8P1U - chains A and D of the 5 polymer chains in the assembly; structure by electron microscopy, 3.30 A resolution.

[Chain A]
Molecule: Probable peptidoglycan glycosyltransferase FtsW
Organism: Pseudomonas aeruginosa
Notes: EC 2.4.1.129
Reference sequence: Q9HW00 (Q9HW00_PSEAE); residues 1-399 here = UniProt positions 1-399
Chain sequence (399 residues; row label = number of the first residue in the row):
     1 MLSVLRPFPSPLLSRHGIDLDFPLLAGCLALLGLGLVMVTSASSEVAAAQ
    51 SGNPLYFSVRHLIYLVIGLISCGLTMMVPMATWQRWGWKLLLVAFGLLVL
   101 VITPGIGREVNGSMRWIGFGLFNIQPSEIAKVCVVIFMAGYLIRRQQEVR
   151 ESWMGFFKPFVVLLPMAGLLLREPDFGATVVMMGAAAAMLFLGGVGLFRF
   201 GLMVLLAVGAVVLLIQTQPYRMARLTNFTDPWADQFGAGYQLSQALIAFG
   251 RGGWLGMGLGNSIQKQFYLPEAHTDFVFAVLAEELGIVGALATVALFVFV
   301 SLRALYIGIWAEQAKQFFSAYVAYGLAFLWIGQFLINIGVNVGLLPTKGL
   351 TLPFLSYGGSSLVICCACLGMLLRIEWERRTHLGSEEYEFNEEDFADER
Not modelled in the structure: 225-236, 383-399
From the paper describing this entry:
  - catalytic residues: Asp-275
  - conformationally variable residues (order/disorder transition): Ile-215 to Arg-224, Leu-225 to Phe-236

[Chain D]
Molecule: Cell division protein FtsB
Organism: Pseudomonas aeruginosa
Reference sequence: Q9HXZ6 (FTSB_PSEAE); residues 1-94 here = UniProt positions 1-94
Chain sequence (94 residues; numbered 1 to 94; the number before each row is that of its first residue):
     1 MRLRSPYWLFVVLILALAGLQYRLWVGDGSLAQVRDLQKQIADQHGENER
    51 LLERNRILEAEVAELKKGTETVEERARHELGMVKDGETLYQLAK
Not modelled in the structure: 1-5, 93-94

[Chain A / chain D interface]
Contacting residue pairs (4; chain A residue first):
  Phe-22(A) with Leu-9(D), hydrophobic
  Gly-258(A) with Arg-23(D)
  Leu-259(A) with Arg-23(D)
  Asn-261(A) with Arg-23(D)
Interface residues without a listed pair, chain A (5 interface residues in all): Ala-26
Interface residues without a listed pair, chain D (4 interface residues in all): Tyr-7, Leu-20

[In short]
5 residues of chain A face 4 of chain D across their interface. From the paper: the catalytic residue
Asp-275(A); conformational variability at Ile-215(A) and Leu-225(A).
Here chain A is Probable peptidoglycan glycosyltransferase FtsW and chain D is Cell division protein FtsB,
both from Pseudomonas aeruginosa. Entry 8P1U (Structure of divisome complex FtsWIQLB) was determined by
electron microscopy.
